PDB entry 3V1X | X-ray diffraction, 1.96 A resolution | chain A

[Chain A]
Molecule: 2-methylisoborneol synthase
Organism: Streptomyces coelicolor
Notes: EC 4.2.3.-
UniProt: Q9F1Y6 (MIBS_STRCO); residues 1-440 here = UniProt positions 1-440
Sequence (461 residues; row label = number of the first residue in the row; numbers below 1 keep their minus sign (Met-20 is residue -20)):
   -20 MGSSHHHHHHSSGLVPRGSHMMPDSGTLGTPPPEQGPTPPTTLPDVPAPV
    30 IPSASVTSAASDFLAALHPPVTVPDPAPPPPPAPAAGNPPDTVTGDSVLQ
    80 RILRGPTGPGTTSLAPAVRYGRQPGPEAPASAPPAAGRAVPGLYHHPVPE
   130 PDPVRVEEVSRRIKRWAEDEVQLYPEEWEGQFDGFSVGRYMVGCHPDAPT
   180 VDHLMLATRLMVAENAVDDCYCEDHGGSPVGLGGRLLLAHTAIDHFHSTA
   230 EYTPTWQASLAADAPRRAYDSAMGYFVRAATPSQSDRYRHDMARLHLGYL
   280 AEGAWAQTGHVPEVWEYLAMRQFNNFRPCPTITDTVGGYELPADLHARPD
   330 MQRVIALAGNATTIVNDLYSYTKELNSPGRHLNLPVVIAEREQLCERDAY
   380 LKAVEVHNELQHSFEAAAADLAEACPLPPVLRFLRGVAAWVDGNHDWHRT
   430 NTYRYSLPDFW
Unresolved in the structure: -20 to 115, 155-160, 199-206
Sequence notes: expression tag (-20 to 0)
Bound ions: Mg2+: Asn345, Ser349, Glu353 (together with 2-fluorogeranyl diphosphate)
Ligand contacts: 2-fluorogeranyl diphosphate (0FV; (2Z)-2-fluoro-3,7-dimethylocta-2,6-dien-1-yl trihydrogen diphosphate): Met190, Glu193, Asn194, Leu274, Tyr278, Arg300, Asn303, Asn304, Phe305, Pro307, Cys308, Thr342, Asn345, Ser349, Lys352, Glu353, His360, Arg433, Tyr434
Curated features (UniProtKB/Swiss-Prot):
  - binding site (Mg(2+)): Asp197, Asp198, Glu202, Asn345, Ser349, Glu353
What the authors report for this chain:
  - Mg2+ coordination: Asn345, Ser349, Glu353
  - conformationally variable residues (order/disorder transition): Glu155 to Gln160, Cys199 to Gly206
  - mutagenesis - E193A, E193D, E193L: unchanged catalytic activity on 2MGPP
  - mutagenesis - Y169F: unchanged catalytic activity

[Overview]
Ligands of chain A: 2-fluorogeranyl diphosphate. The Mg2+ site is built by Asn345, Ser349 and Glu353. From
UniProt: 6 Mg2+-binding residues. From the paper: E193A, E193D and E193L leave catalytic activity on 2MGPP
unchanged; Mg2+ coordination by Asn345, Ser349 and Glu353.
Chain A is 2-methylisoborneol synthase (Streptomyces coelicolor); the structure, Crystal structure of
2-methylisoborneol synthase from Streptomyces coelicolor A3(2) in complex with Mg2+ and 2-fluorogeranyl
diphosphate, was determined by X-ray diffraction, deposited together with 3V1V.
